PDB entry 7MSM | electron microscopy, 2.79 A resolution | chains a and i of the 55 polymer chains in the assembly

# Chain a
Molecule: 16S rRNA
Source organism: Mycobacterium tuberculosis H37Rv
Sequence (1537 nucleotides; numbered 1 to 1537; the number before each row is that of its first residue):
     1 UUUUGUUUGG AGAGUUUGAU CCUGGCUCAG GACGAACGCU GGCGGCGUGC UUAACACAUG
    61 CAAGUCGAAC GGAAAGGUCU CUUCGGAGAU ACUCGAGUGG CGAACGGGUG AGUAACACGU
   121 GGGUGAUCUG CCCUGCACUU CGGGAUAAGC CUGGGAAACU GGGUCUAAUA CCGGAUAGGA
   181 CCACGGGAUG CAUGUCUUGU GGUGGAAAGC GCUUUAGCGG UGUGGGAUGA GCCCGCGGCC
   241 UAUCAGCUUG UUGGUGGGGU GACGGCCUAC CAAGGCGACG ACGGGUAGCC GGCCUGAGAG
   301 GGUGUCCGGC CACACUGGGA CUGAGAUACG GCCCAGACUC CUACGGGAGG CAGCAGUGGG
   361 GAAUAUUGCA CAAUGGGCGC AAGCCUGAUG CAGCGACGCC GCGUGGGGGA UGACGGCCUU
   421 CGGGUUGUAA ACCUCUUUCA CCAUCGACGA AGGUCCGGGU UCUCUCGGAU UGACGGUAGG
   481 UGGAGAAGAA GCACCGGCCA ACUACGUGCC AGCAGCCXCG GUAAUACGUA GGGUGCGAGC
   541 GUUGUCCGGA AUUACUGGGC GUAAAGAGCU CGUAGGUGGU UUGUCGCGUU GUUCGUGAAA
   601 UCUCACGGCU UAACUGUGAG CGUGCGGGCG AUACGGGCAG ACUAGAGUAC UGCAGGGGAG
   661 ACUGGAAUUC CUGGUGUAGC GGUGGAAUGC GCAGAUAUCA GGAGGAACAC CGGUGGCGAA
   721 GGCGGGUCUC UGGGCAGUAA CUGACGCUGA GGAGCGAAAG CGUGGGGAGC GAACAGGAUU
   781 AGAUACCCUG GUAGUCCACG CCGUAAACGG UGGGUACUAG GUGUGGGUUU CCUUCCUUGG
   841 GAUCCGUGCC GUAGCUAACG CAUUAAGUAC CCCGCCUGGG GAGUACGGCC GCAAGGCUAA
   901 AACUCAAAGG AAUUGACGGG GGCCCGCACA AGCGGCGGAG CAUGUGGAUU AAUUCGAUGX
   961 AACGCGAAGA ACCUUACCUG GGUUUGACAU GCACAGGACG CGUCUAGAGA UAGGCGUUCC
  1021 CUUGUGGCCU GUGUGCAGGU GGUGCAUGGC UGUCGUCAGC UCGUGUCGUG AGAUGUUGGG
  1081 UUAAGUCCCG CAACGAGCGC AACCCUUGUC UCAUGUUGCC AGCACGUAAU GGUGGGGACU
  1141 CGUGAGAGAC UGCCGGGGUC AACUCGGAGG AAGGUGGGGA UGACGUCAAG UCAUCAUGCC
  1201 CCUUAUGUCC AGGGCUUCAC ACAUGCUACA AUGGCCGGUA CAAAGGGCUG CGAUGCCGCG
  1261 AGGUUAAGCG AAUCCUUAAA AGCCGGUCUC AGUUCGGAUC GGGGUCUGCA ACUCGACCCC
  1321 GUGAAGUCGG AGUCGCUAGU AAUCGCAGAU CAGCAACGCU GCGGUGAAUA CGUUCCCGGG
  1381 CCUUGUACAC ACCGCCCGUC ACGUCAUGAA AGUCGGUAAC ACCCGAAGCC AGUGGCCUAA
  1441 CCCUCGGGAG GGAGCUGUCG AAGGUGGGAU CGGCGAUUGG GACGAAGUCG UAACAAGGUA
  1501 GCCGUACCGG AAGGUGCGGC UGGAUCACCU CCUUUCU
Not modelled in the structure: 1-7, 1527-1537
Modified positions: G7M (N7-methyl-guanosine-5'-monophosphate) at position 518, 2MG (2N-methylguanosine-5'-monophosphate) at position 959, 5MC (5-methylcytidine-5'-monophosphate) at position 960, 4OC (4n,o2'-methylcytidine-5'-monophosphate) at position 1395, UR3 (3-methyluridine-5'-monophoshate) at position 1491, MA6 (6N-dimethyladenosine-5'-monophoshate) at position 1511, MA6 (6N-dimethyladenosine-5'-monophoshate) at position 1512

# Chain i
Molecule: 30S ribosomal protein S9
Source organism: Mycobacterium tuberculosis (strain ATCC 25618 / H37Rv)
Reference sequence: P9WH25 (RS9_MYCTU); residue numbers follow UniProt; this construct covers 1-151
Amino-acid sequence (151 residues; numbered 1 to 151; the number before each row is that of its first residue):
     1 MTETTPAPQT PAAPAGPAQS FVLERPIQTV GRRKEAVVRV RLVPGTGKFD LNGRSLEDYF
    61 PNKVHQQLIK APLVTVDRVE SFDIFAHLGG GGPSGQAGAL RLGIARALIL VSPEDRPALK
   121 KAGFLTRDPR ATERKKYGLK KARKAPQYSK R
Not modelled in the structure: 1-24
Curated features (UniProtKB/Swiss-Prot):
  - modified residue: Thr2 (N-acetylthreonine)

# Chain a / chain i interface
Residue-residue contacts (102; chain a residue first):
  G935(a) with Gln147(i), base contact
  2MG_959(a) with Lys150(i), hydrogen bond to the sugar
  5MC_960(a) with Tyr148(i), hydrogen bond to the sugar
  C963(a) with Arg151(i), base contact
  G1108(a) with Arg127(i), hydrogen bond to the phosphate; Pro129(i), sugar contact
  U1109(a) with Arg32(i), salt bridge to the phosphate; Arg106(i), phosphate contact; Arg127(i), salt bridge to the phosphate
  C1110(a) with Arg32(i), salt bridge to the phosphate; Arg106(i), salt bridge to the phosphate
  C1119(a) with Arg39(i), hydrogen bond to the sugar
  C1120(a) with Arg39(i), salt bridge to the phosphate
  A1121(a) with Pro26(i), sugar contact; Arg41(i), hydrogen bond to the phosphate; His87(i), salt bridge to the phosphate
  G1122(a) with Arg41(i), salt bridge to the phosphate
  C1139(a) with Gln28(i), sugar contact; Arg39(i), hydrogen bond to the base
  U1140(a) with Val30(i), sugar contact; Arg32(i), phosphate contact; Val37(i), sugar contact; Arg39(i), sugar contact
  C1141(a) with Arg32(i), salt bridge to the phosphate; Val37(i), phosphate contact
  G1169(a) with Lys120(i), salt bridge to the phosphate
  G1170(a) with Arg116(i), salt bridge to the phosphate; Lys120(i), phosphate contact
  A1171(a) with Arg116(i), salt bridge to the phosphate; Thr126(i), phosphate contact
  A1172(a) with Thr126(i), hydrogen bond to the phosphate
  G1178(a) with Glu133(i), sugar contact; Lys136(i), phosphate contact
  G1179(a) with Arg134(i), sugar contact; Lys136(i), phosphate contact
  A1180(a) with Tyr137(i), hydrogen bond to the phosphate
  U1224(a) with Lys140(i), phosphate contact; Gln147(i), phosphate contact; Ser149(i), phosphate contact
  G1225(a) with Lys140(i), salt bridge to the phosphate; Pro146(i), phosphate contact; Gln147(i), hydrogen bond to the phosphate
  C1241(a) with Tyr59(i), sugar contact; Gly91(i), hydrogen bond to the sugar; Gly92(i), sugar contact; Gln96(i), hydrogen bond to the phosphate
  A1242(a) with Gly89(i), phosphate contact; Gly90(i), hydrogen bond to the phosphate; Gly91(i), hydrogen bond to the sugar; Gln96(i), phosphate contact
  A1243(a) with Glu35(i), sugar contact; Gly90(i), phosphate contact
  C1334(a) with Gln147(i), hydrogen bond to the sugar; Tyr148(i), phosphate contact
  G1335(a) with Lys144(i), sugar contact; Ala145(i), hydrogen bond to the sugar; Pro146(i), sugar contact; Tyr148(i), phosphate contact
  C1336(a) with Arg143(i), sugar contact
  U1337(a) with Arg143(i), salt bridge to the phosphate
  A1338(a) with Arg130(i), base contact; Arg143(i), salt bridge to the phosphate
  G1339(a) with Arg33(i), hydrogen bond to the base; Lys34(i), base contact; Arg130(i), hydrogen bond to the base; Ala131(i), sugar contact; Thr132(i), sugar contact
  U1340(a) with Thr132(i), phosphate contact; Glu133(i), hydrogen bond to the phosphate
  A1341(a) with Lys141(i), phosphate contact; Ala142(i), hydrogen bond to the phosphate; Arg143(i), hydrogen bond to the phosphate; Lys144(i), hydrogen bond to the phosphate
  A1342(a) with Lys141(i), salt bridge to the phosphate; Lys144(i), phosphate contact
  U1343(a) with Lys141(i), hydrogen bond to the base
  C1359(a) with Lys140(i), phosphate contact
  U1360(a) with Lys135(i), salt bridge to the phosphate; Tyr137(i), phosphate contact; Gly138(i), hydrogen bond to the phosphate; Leu139(i), phosphate contact
  G1361(a) with Arg134(i), salt bridge to the phosphate; Lys135(i), salt bridge to the phosphate; Lys136(i), phosphate contact; Tyr137(i), hydrogen bond to the phosphate
  C1362(a) with Arg134(i), phosphate contact; Lys135(i), hydrogen bond to the phosphate
  G1363(a) with Glu35(i), phosphate contact; Thr132(i), base contact
  G1364(a) with Lys34(i), phosphate contact; Glu35(i), phosphate contact; Gly91(i), phosphate contact; Gly92(i), phosphate contact; Pro93(i), phosphate contact; Thr132(i), phosphate contact
  U1365(a) with Lys34(i), salt bridge to the phosphate; Gly92(i), phosphate contact; Pro93(i), phosphate contact; Ser94(i), hydrogen bond to the phosphate; Gly95(i), hydrogen bond to the phosphate
  G1366(a) with Lys34(i), base contact; Ser94(i), hydrogen bond to the phosphate
Other interface residues (no listed pair), chain a (53 interface residues in all): C936, A961, U1107, A1138, G1176, A1223, A1240, A1281, C1283
Other interface residues (no listed pair), chain i (53 interface residues in all): Arg25, Thr29, Arg54, Pro61, Leu125

# Summary
Chain a and chain i each contribute 53 residues to their interface, with 28 hydrogen bonds and 19 salt
bridges. Polar contacts include C1139(a)-Arg39(i), G1339(a)-Arg33(i) and G1339(a)-Arg130(i).
Chain a is 16S rRNA (Mycobacterium tuberculosis H37Rv) and chain i is 30S ribosomal protein S9 (Mycobacterium
tuberculosis (strain ATCC 25618 / H37Rv)); the structure, Mtb 70SIC in complex with MtbEttA at Trans_R0 state,
was determined by electron microscopy (same publication as 7MSC, 7MSH, 7MSZ, 7MT2, 7MT3 and 7MT7).
